Entry 5EQR (X-ray diffraction, 1.96 A resolution); this record covers chain A.

[Chain A]
Name: NS3 protease
Source organism: Hepatitis C virus
UniProt: C1KIK8 (C1KIK8_9HEPC); residues 1004-1179 here correspond to UniProt positions 4-179 (UniProt number = residue number - 1000)
Amino-acid sequence (198 residues; each row starts with the number of its first residue):
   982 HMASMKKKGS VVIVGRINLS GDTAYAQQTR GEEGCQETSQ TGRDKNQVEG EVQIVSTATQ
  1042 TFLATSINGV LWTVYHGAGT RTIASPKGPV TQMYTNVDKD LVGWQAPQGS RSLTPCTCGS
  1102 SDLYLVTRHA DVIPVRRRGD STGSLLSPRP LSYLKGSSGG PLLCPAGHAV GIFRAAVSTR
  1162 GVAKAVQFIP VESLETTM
Sequence notes: expression tag (982-1003); conflict E1013 (Leu13 in C1KIK8), E1014 (Leu14 in C1KIK8), Q1017 (Ile17 in C1KIK8), E1018 (Ile18 in C1KIK8), Q1021 (Leu21 in C1KIK8), T1040 (Ala40 in C1KIK8), S1047 (Cys47 in C1KIK8), L1052 (Cys52 in C1KIK8), T1072 (Ile72 in C1KIK8), Q1086 (Pro86 in C1KIK8), T1123 (Arg123 in C1KIK8), L1132 (Ile132 in C1KIK8), S1159 (Cys159 in C1KIK8), Q1168 (Asp168 in C1KIK8)
Bound ions: Zn2+: C1097, C1099, C1145, H1149
Small-molecule neighbours: itmn-191 (TSV; (2R,6S,12Z,13aS,14aR,16aS)-6-[(tert-butoxycarbonyl)amino]-14a-[(cyclopropylsulfonyl)carbamoyl]-5,16-dioxo-1,2,3,5,6,7,8 ,9,10,11,13a,14,14a,15,16,16a-hexadecahydrocyclopropa[e]pyrrolo[1,2-a][1,4]diazacyclopentadecin-2-yl 4-fluoro-2H-isoindole-2-carboxylate): Q1041, T1042, F1043, H1057, G1058, V1078, D1079, K1080, D1081, L1132, L1135, K1136, G1137, S1138, S1139, F1154, R1155, A1156, A1157, V1158, Q1168
What the authors report for this chain:
  - binding site for itmn-191: L1132, Q1168
  - contacts within the chain: R1155-Q1168
  - catalytic residues: H1057, D1081, S1139 (citing earlier work)

[Overview]
Chain A binds itmn-191. The Zn2+ site is built by C1097, C1099, C1145 and H1149. From the paper: catalytic
residues H1057, D1081 and S1139; a binding site for itmn-191 at L1132 and Q1168.
Chain A is NS3 protease (Hepatitis C virus); the structure, Crystal structure of a genotype 1a/3a chimeric HCV
NS3/4A protease in complex with danoprevir, was determined by X-ray diffraction (same publication as 5ESB and
5EQS).
